7XRU - chain A; structure by X-ray diffraction, 2.50 A resolution.

Chain A:
Molecule: SQHop_cyclase_C domain-containing protein
Organism: Streptomyces showdoensis
UniProtKB: A0A2P2GK84 (A0A2P2GK84_9ACTN); residues 16-523 here = UniProt positions 16-523
Amino-acid sequence (514 residues; row label = number of the first residue in the row):
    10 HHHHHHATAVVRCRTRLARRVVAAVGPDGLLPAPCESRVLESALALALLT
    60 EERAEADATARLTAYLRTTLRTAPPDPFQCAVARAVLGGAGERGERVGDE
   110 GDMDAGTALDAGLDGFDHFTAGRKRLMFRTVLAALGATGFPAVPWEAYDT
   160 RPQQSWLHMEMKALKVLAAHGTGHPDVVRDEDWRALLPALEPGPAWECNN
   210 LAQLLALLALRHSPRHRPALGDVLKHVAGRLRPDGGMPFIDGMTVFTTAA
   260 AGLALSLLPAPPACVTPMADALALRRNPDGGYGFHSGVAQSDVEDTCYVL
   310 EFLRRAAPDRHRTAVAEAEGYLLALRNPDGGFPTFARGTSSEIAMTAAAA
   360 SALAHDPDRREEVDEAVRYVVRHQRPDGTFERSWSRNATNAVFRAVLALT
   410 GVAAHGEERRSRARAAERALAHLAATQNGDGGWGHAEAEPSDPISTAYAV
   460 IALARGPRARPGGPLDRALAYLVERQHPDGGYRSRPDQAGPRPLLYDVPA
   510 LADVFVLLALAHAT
Not modelled in the structure: 10-15, 98-113
Sequence notes: expression tag (10-15); engineered mutation Glu303 (Asp in A0A2P2GK84)
Bound ions: Mg2+ site 1: Glu169 (together with 2CF)
Ligand contacts: 2CF ((2E,6E)-2-fluoro-3,7,11-trimethyldodeca-2,6,10-trien-1-yl trihydrogen diphosphate): Arg132, Lys133, Gln163, Trp165, Glu169, Asn208, Phe248, Ile249, Met252, Phe255, Phe293, Asp301, Glu303, Asp304, Thr343, Phe344, Trp393, Gln497, Ala498, Gly499, Pro500, Arg501, Tyr505
Curated features (UniProtKB/Swiss-Prot):
  - binding site ((2E,6E)-farnesyl diphosphate): Arg132, Lys133, Gln163, Trp165, Arg501
  - binding site (Mg(2+)): Glu169
  - mutagenesis: Arg132 (R132A: Very high decrease in catalytic activity), Lys133 (K133A: Very high decrease in catalytic activity), Gln163 (Q163A: Reduced activity to 60%), Trp165 (W165A: Reduced activity to 64%), Glu169 (E169A/D: Loss of catalytic activity), Arg403 (R403A: Decreased activity by 2-fold), Arg501 (R501A: Very high decrease in catalytic activity), Tyr505 (Y505F: High decrease in catalytic activity)
What the authors report for this chain:
  - mutagenesis - R132A/K133A, Q163A, Q163A/W165A, W165A, R403A, R501A, Y505F: decreased catalytic activity
  - catalytic residues: Arg403
  - mutagenesis - E169A: abolished catalytic activity
  - catalytic residues: Tyr307 (proposed by the authors, not directly observed)

In short:
Ligands of chain A: compound 2CF. UniProt lists 5 (2E,6E)-farnesyl diphosphate-binding residues, Mg2+-binding
residue Glu169 and 8 mutagenesis sites. The paper reports catalytic residues Arg403 and Tyr307; R132A/K133A,
Q163A and Q163A/W165A, among others, reduce catalytic activity; 8 substitutions were tested in all.
Chain A is SQHop_cyclase_C domain-containing protein (Streptomyces showdoensis); the structure, Drimenyl
diphosphate synthase D303E from Streptomyces showdoensis in complex with 2-fluorofarnesyl diphosphate (2F-FPP)
and Mg2+, was determined by X-ray diffraction, deposited together with 7XQ4, 7XQZ, 7XR7 and 7XRA.
